2FA3 - chain A; structure by X-ray diffraction, 2.52 A resolution.

== Chain A ==
Protein: HMG-CoA synthase
Source organism: Brassica juncea
UniProt: Q9M6U3 (Q9M6U3_BRAJU); numbering as in UniProt (aligned over 2-451)
Amino-acid sequence (450 residues; row label = number of the first residue in the row):
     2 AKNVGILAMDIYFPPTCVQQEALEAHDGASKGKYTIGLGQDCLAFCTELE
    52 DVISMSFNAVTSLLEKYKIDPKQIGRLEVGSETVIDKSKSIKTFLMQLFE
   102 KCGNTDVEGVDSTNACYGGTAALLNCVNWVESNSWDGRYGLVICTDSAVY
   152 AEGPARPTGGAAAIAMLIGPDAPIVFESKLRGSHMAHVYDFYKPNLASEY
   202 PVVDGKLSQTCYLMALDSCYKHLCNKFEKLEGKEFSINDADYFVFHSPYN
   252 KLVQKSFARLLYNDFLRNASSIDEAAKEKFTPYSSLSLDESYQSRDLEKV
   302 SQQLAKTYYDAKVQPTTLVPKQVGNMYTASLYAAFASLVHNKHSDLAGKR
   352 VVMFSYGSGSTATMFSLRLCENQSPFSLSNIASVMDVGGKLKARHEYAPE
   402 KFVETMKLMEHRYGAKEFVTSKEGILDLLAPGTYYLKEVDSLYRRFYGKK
Differences from the reference sequence: modified residue (117)
Modified / non-standard residues: Cys117 (s-acetyl-cysteine; SCY)
Ligand contacts: acetyl coenzyme A (ACO): Ser31, Lys32, Gly33, Lys34, Ile37, Gly38, Leu39, Cys117, Tyr151, Pro155, Ala156, Thr159, Phe192, Val204, Ser209, Tyr213, His247, Pro249, Tyr250, Lys252, Leu253, Lys256, Arg296, Asn326, Tyr357, Ser359
Reported in the primary citation:
  - catalytic residues: Cys117
  - catalytic residues: Glu83, His247 (proposed by the authors, not directly observed)
  - binding site for acetyl coenzyme A: Ser31, Cys117, Lys252, Lys256, Arg296
  - conformationally variable residues (loop rearrangement): Pro202 to Tyr213
  - contacts within the chain: Tyr151-Tyr328 (hydrogen bond)

== In short ==
Ligands of chain A: acetyl coenzyme A. The paper reports catalytic residues Cys117, Glu83 and His247; a
binding site for acetyl coenzyme A at Ser31, Cys117 and Lys252 among others.
Chain A is HMG-CoA synthase (Brassica juncea); the structure, HMG-CoA synthase from Brassica juncea in complex
with acetyl-CoA and acetyl-cys117, was determined by X-ray diffraction together with 2F82, 2F9A and 2FA0 from
the same study.
